6Q6B - chains B and C of the 3 polymer chains in the assembly; structure by X-ray diffraction, 1.90 A resolution.

Chain B (and C):
Name: Cytosolic copper storage protein
From: Streptomyces lividans 1326
Notes: chain C of this document is another copy of the same molecule, construct and numbering; everything in this record applies to it too
Reference sequence: Q9X8F4 (Q9X8F4_STRCO); residues 4-136 here = UniProt positions 4-136
Amino-acid sequence (133 residues; row label = number of the first residue in the row):
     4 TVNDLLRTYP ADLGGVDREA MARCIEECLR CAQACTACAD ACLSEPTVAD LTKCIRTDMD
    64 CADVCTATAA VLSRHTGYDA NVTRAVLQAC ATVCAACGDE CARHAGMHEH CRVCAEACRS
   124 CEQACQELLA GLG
Not modelled in the structure: 4-18 (chain C: 4-19)
Metal / ion sites: Cu+ site 1: C34, C38; Cu ion site 1: C34, C97; Cu+ site 2: C38, C100; Cu+ site 3: C41, H113, C114; Cu ion site 2: C41, C104; Cu+ site 4: C57, C114; Cu+ site 5: C64, C68; Cu+ site 6: C64, C121 (together with Cu ion); Cu+ site 7: C93, C97 (together with Cu ion); Cu+ site 8: C93, C128; Cu+ site 9: C104 (together with Cu ion); Cu+ site 10 near C117 (its only coordinating residue here); 1 more Cu+ sites not listed; 1 more Cu ion sites not listed
What the authors report for this chain:
  - Cu+ coordination: C45, C57, H113

How chain B and chain C interact:
Contacting residue pairs (21):
  I28(B) - Q36(C)
  E29(B) - R33(C)  salt bridge
  L32(B) - L32(C)
  L32(B) - Q36(C)
  Q36(B) - A25(C)  hydrogen bond (side chain-backbone)
  Q36(B) - I28(C)
  Q36(B) - E29(C)
  Q36(B) - L32(C)
  T39(B) - S76(C)
  D43(B) - R21(C)  salt bridge
  D43(B) - S76(C)
  D43(B) - R77(C)
  M62(B) - R77(C)
  A73(B) - T39(C)
  S76(B) - Q36(C)  hydrogen bond
  R77(B) - T39(C)
  R77(B) - D43(C)
  H78(B) - D43(C)  hydrogen bond (backbone-side chain)
  T79(B) - D43(C)  hydrogen bond
  T79(B) - L46(C)
  T79(B) - S47(C)  hydrogen bond
Interface residues without a listed pair, chain C (14 interface residues in all): A40

In short:
12 residues of chain B and 14 residues of chain C are in contact, with 5 hydrogen bonds and 2 salt bridges.
Polar pairs include E29(B)-R33(C), D43(B)-R21(C) and Q36(B)-A25(C). C34(B) and C38(B) form the Cu+ site 1.
C34(B) and C97(B) coordinate Cu ion site 1. The paper reports Cu+ coordination by C45(B), C57(B) and H113(B).
Both chains are Cytosolic copper storage protein (Streptomyces lividans 1326). Entry 6Q6B (Structure of the
copper storage protein, Ccsp, from Streptomyces lividans loaded with 10 copper equivalents) was determined by
X-ray diffraction, deposited together with 6Q58, 6QVH, 6QYB and 6R01.
